PDB entry 7BR7 | electron microscopy, 4.30 A resolution (low resolution: residue-level contacts below are approximate; hydrogen-bond / salt-bridge calls are withheld) | chains W and x of the 21 polymer chains in the assembly

# Chain W (and x)
Protein: Major capsid protein
Source organism: Epstein-Barr virus (strain B95-8)
Notes: chain x of this document is another copy of the same molecule, construct and numbering; everything in this record applies to it too
Reference sequence: P03226 (MCP_EBVB9); residue numbers follow UniProt; this construct covers 1-1381
Sequence (1381 residues; row label = number of the first residue in the row):
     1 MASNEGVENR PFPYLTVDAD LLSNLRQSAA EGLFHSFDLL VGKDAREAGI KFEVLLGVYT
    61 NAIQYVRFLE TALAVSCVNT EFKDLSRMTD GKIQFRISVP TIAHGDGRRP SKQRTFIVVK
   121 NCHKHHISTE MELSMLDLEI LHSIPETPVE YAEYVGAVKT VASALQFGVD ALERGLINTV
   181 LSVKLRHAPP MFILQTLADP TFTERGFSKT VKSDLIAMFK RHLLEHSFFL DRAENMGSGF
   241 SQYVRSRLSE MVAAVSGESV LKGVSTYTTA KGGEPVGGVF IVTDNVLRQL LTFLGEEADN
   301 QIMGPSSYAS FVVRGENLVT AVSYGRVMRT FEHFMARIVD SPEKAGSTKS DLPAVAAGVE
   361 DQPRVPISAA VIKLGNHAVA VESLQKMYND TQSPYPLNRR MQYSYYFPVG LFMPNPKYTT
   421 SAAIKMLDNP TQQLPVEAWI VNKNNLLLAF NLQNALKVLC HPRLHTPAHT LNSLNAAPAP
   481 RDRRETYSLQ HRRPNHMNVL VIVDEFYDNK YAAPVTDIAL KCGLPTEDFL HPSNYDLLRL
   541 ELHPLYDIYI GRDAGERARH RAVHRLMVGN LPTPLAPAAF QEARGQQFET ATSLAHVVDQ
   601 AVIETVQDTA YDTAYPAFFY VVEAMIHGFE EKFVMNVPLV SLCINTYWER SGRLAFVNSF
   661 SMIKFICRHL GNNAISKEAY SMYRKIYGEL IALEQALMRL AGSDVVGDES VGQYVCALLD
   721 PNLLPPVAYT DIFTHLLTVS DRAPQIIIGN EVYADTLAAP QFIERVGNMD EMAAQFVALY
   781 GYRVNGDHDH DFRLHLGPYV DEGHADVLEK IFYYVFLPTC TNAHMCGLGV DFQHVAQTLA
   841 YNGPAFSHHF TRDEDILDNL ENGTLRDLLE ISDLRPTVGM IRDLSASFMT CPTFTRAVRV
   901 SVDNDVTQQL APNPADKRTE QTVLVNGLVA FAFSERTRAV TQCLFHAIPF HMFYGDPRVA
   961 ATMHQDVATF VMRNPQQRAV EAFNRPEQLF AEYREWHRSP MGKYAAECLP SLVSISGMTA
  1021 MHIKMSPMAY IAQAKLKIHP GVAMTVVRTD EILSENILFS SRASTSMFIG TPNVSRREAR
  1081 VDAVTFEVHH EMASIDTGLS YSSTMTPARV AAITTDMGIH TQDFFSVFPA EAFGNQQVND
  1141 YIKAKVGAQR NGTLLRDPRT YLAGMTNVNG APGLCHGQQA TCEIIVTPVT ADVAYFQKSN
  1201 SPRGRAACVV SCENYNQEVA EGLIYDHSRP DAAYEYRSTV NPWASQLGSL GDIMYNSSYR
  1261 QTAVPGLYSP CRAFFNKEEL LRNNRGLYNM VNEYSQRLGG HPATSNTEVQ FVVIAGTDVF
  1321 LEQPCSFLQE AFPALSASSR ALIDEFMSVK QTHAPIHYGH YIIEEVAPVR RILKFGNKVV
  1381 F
Disordered / not traced: 1-4, 105-112, 338-344, 786-787, 1150-1178 (chain x: 1-27, 1149-1177)

# Chain W / chain x interface
Residue-residue contacts - 209 pairs, chain W then chain x:
  Arg-10(W) / Val-322(x)
  Arg-10(W) / Ser-323(x)
  Arg-10(W) / Tyr-324(x)
  Pro-11(W) / Val-322(x)
  Phe-12(W) / Ser-323(x)
  Ile-50(W) / Arg-87(x)
  Ile-50(W) / Leu-318(x)
  Ile-50(W) / Ala-321(x)
  Ile-50(W) / Val-322(x)
  Lys-51(W) / Arg-87(x)
  Lys-51(W) / Thr-89(x)
  Lys-51(W) / Ala-321(x)
  Lys-51(W) / Gly-325(x)
  Phe-52(W) / Phe-82(x)
  Phe-52(W) / Asp-84(x)
  Phe-52(W) / Arg-87(x)
  Phe-52(W) / Met-88(x)
  Phe-52(W) / Thr-89(x)
  Phe-52(W) / Ala-321(x)
  Phe-52(W) / Gly-325(x)
  Phe-52(W) / Arg-326(x)
  Phe-52(W) / Val-327(x)
  Glu-53(W) / Thr-89(x)
  Glu-53(W) / Asp-90(x)
  Glu-53(W) / Gly-91(x)
  Glu-53(W) / Lys-92(x)
  Glu-53(W) / Gly-325(x)
  Glu-53(W) / Arg-326(x)
  Glu-53(W) / Val-327(x)
  Val-54(W) / Phe-82(x)
  Val-54(W) / Met-88(x)
  Val-54(W) / Asp-90(x)
  Val-54(W) / Gly-91(x)
  Val-54(W) / Lys-92(x)
  Val-54(W) / Val-327(x)
  Leu-55(W) / Lys-92(x)
  Leu-55(W) / Val-327(x)
  Leu-55(W) / Met-328(x)
  Leu-55(W) / Arg-329(x)
  Leu-56(W) / Lys-92(x)
  Leu-56(W) / Ile-93(x)
  Leu-56(W) / Arg-329(x)
  Leu-56(W) / Phe-1068(x)
  Leu-56(W) / Ile-1095(x)
  Gly-57(W) / Ile-93(x)
  Gly-57(W) / Gln-94(x)
  Gly-57(W) / Arg-329(x)
  Val-58(W) / Gln-94(x)
  Tyr-59(W) / Ile-93(x)
  Tyr-59(W) / Gln-94(x)
  Tyr-59(W) / Phe-95(x)
  Tyr-59(W) / Arg-96(x)
  Tyr-59(W) / Val-355(x)
  Thr-60(W) / Arg-96(x)
  Asn-61(W) / Arg-96(x)
  Asn-61(W) / Ile-97(x)
  Asn-61(W) / Ser-98(x)
  Ile-63(W) / Pro-100(x)
  His-126(W) / Gly-105(x)
  Ile-127(W) / Ala-103(x)
  Ile-127(W) / His-104(x)
  Ile-127(W) / Gly-105(x)
  Ser-128(W) / Ala-103(x)
  Ser-128(W) / His-104(x)
  Thr-129(W) / Ala-103(x)
  Glu-130(W) / Pro-110(x)
  Glu-130(W) / Lys-112(x)
  Met-131(W) / Gln-113(x)
  Glu-132(W) / Lys-112(x)
  Glu-132(W) / Gln-113(x)
  Tyr-151(W) / Pro-342(x)
  Tyr-151(W) / Glu-343(x)
  Val-155(W) / Pro-342(x)
  Lys-159(W) / Glu-343(x)
  Lys-159(W) / Ala-345(x)
  Ala-164(W) / Gln-113(x)
  Phe-167(W) / Val-99(x)
  Phe-167(W) / Pro-100(x)
  Phe-167(W) / Thr-101(x)
  Phe-167(W) / Gln-113(x)
  Ala-171(W) / Thr-101(x)
  Ala-171(W) / Ala-103(x)
  Leu-172(W) / Ala-103(x)
  Arg-174(W) / Pro-100(x)
  Gly-175(W) / Ile-102(x)
  Gly-175(W) / Ala-103(x)
  Asn-178(W) / Ile-102(x)
  Asn-178(W) / His-104(x)
  Asn-285(W) / Asp-199(x)
  Arg-288(W) / Ala-253(x)
  Gln-385(W) / Pro-200(x)
  Tyr-388(W) / Ile-102(x)
  Asn-389(W) / Pro-200(x)
  Asp-390(W) / Pro-100(x)
  Thr-391(W) / Pro-100(x)
  Thr-391(W) / Ile-102(x)
  Thr-391(W) / Arg-114(x)
  Pro-394(W) / Glu-204(x)
  Pro-394(W) / Arg-205(x)
  Tyr-395(W) / Glu-204(x)
  Asn-398(W) / Glu-204(x)
  Arg-400(W) / Arg-205(x)
  Ala-423(W) / Thr-419(x)
  Ala-423(W) / Thr-420(x)
  Ala-423(W) / Ala-422(x)
  Ile-424(W) / Thr-419(x)
  Ile-424(W) / Thr-420(x)
  Lys-425(W) / Tyr-418(x)
  Lys-425(W) / Thr-419(x)
  Lys-425(W) / Ala-422(x)
  Lys-425(W) / Tyr-1358(x)
  Met-426(W) / Lys-417(x)
  Leu-427(W) / Lys-417(x)
  Leu-427(W) / Thr-431(x)
  Leu-427(W) / Tyr-1358(x)
  Asn-442(W) / Ala-1233(x)
  Asn-444(W) / Ala-217(x)
  Asn-445(W) / Lys-1198(x)
  Leu-446(W) / Lys-1198(x)
  Leu-446(W) / Ala-1233(x)
  Leu-446(W) / Tyr-1234(x)
  Leu-448(W) / Tyr-1234(x)
  Leu-448(W) / Tyr-1236(x)
  Asn-451(W) / Glu-527(x)
  Gln-453(W) / His-531(x)
  Asn-454(W) / Tyr-1236(x)
  Ser-593(W) / Glu-1007(x)
  Cys-667(W) / Thr-613(x)
  Arg-668(W) / Ser-934(x)
  Arg-668(W) / Glu-935(x)
  Arg-668(W) / Arg-936(x)
  His-669(W) / Arg-936(x)
  Gly-671(W) / Arg-650(x)
  Asn-672(W) / Arg-650(x)
  Asn-672(W) / Asp-873(x)
  Asn-673(W) / Arg-650(x)
  Lys-677(W) / Glu-649(x)
  Lys-677(W) / Arg-650(x)
  Lys-677(W) / Ser-651(x)
  Lys-677(W) / Gly-652(x)
  Tyr-680(W) / Asp-612(x)
  Tyr-680(W) / Thr-613(x)
  Tyr-680(W) / Ala-614(x)
  Arg-684(W) / Asp-608(x)
  Arg-684(W) / Asp-612(x)
  Arg-684(W) / Arg-653(x)
  Ile-691(W) / Arg-958(x)
  Glu-694(W) / Arg-978(x)
  Gln-695(W) / His-824(x)
  Gln-695(W) / Arg-958(x)
  Met-698(W) / Pro-975(x)
  Met-698(W) / Gln-976(x)
  Arg-699(W) / Ala-1006(x)
  Arg-699(W) / Glu-1007(x)
  Gly-702(W) / Gln-976(x)
  Ser-703(W) / Leu-520(x)
  Ser-710(W) / Gln-976(x)
  Asp-801(W) / Met-972(x)
  Glu-802(W) / Ala-968(x)
  Glu-802(W) / Met-972(x)
  Gly-803(W) / Ala-968(x)
  Gly-803(W) / Val-971(x)
  Gly-803(W) / Arg-978(x)
  His-804(W) / Arg-978(x)
  Ala-805(W) / Met-972(x)
  Ala-1034(W) / Glu-527(x)
  Lys-1035(W) / Pro-525(x)
  Lys-1035(W) / Glu-527(x)
  Lys-1035(W) / Asp-528(x)
  Lys-1037(W) / Glu-527(x)
  Glu-1055(W) / Thr-201(x)
  Ala-1112(W) / Phe-202(x)
  Ala-1112(W) / Asp-214(x)
  Thr-1114(W) / Asp-214(x)
  Ile-1119(W) / Glu-1235(x)
  Ile-1119(W) / Tyr-1236(x)
  His-1120(W) / Glu-1235(x)
  Lys-1145(W) / Ser-533(x)
  Gln-1179(W) / Glu-1235(x)
  Asn-1306(W) / Arg-205(x)
  Asn-1306(W) / Ser-208(x)
  Asn-1306(W) / Thr-210(x)
  Asn-1306(W) / Val-211(x)
  Thr-1307(W) / Thr-210(x)
  Glu-1308(W) / Lys-209(x)
  Glu-1308(W) / Thr-210(x)
  Thr-1317(W) / Asp-106(x)
  Thr-1317(W) / Arg-108(x)
  Asp-1318(W) / Arg-108(x)
  Arg-1340(W) / Tyr-418(x)
  Arg-1340(W) / Asp-1192(x)
  Arg-1340(W) / Ala-1194(x)
  Ala-1341(W) / Tyr-418(x)
  Asp-1344(W) / Pro-1355(x)
  Glu-1345(W) / Thr-420(x)
  Met-1347(W) / Gln-1351(x)
  Ser-1348(W) / Gln-1351(x)
  Ser-1348(W) / Thr-1352(x)
  Ile-1372(W) / Glu-225(x)
  Lys-1374(W) / Lys-1198(x)
  Lys-1374(W) / Arg-1370(x)
  Phe-1375(W) / Lys-1198(x)
  Gly-1376(W) / Glu-1364(x)
  Gly-1376(W) / Val-1366(x)
  Asn-1377(W) / Glu-1364(x)
  Asn-1377(W) / Glu-1365(x)
  Lys-1378(W) / Gln-1351(x)
  Lys-1378(W) / His-1353(x)
  Lys-1378(W) / Glu-1364(x)
Other interface residues (no listed pair), chain W (132 interface residues in all): Pro-13, Ala-62, Leu-133, Asp-170, Gln-392, Ser-393, Ala-422, Lys-443, Leu-447, Ala-449, Thr-592, Ala-595, Leu-670, Ala-692, Val-705, Asp-708, Tyr-799, Leu-1053, Ala-1111, Ile-1113, Ala-1144, Gly-1316, Phe-1320, Val-1349, Val-1379
Other interface residues (no listed pair), chain x (126 interface residues in all): Ser-86, Ser-111, Met-218, Glu-250, Leu-261, Thr-348, Ser-421, Pro-430, Leu-524, Tyr-611, Trp-648, Glu-870, Ile-871, Asn-974, Leu-1009, Asn-1200, Lys-1350, Ile-1356

# Overview
132 residues of chain W face 126 of chain x across their interface.
Chain W and chain x are both Major capsid protein (Epstein-Barr virus (strain B95-8)); the structure,
Epstein-Barr virus, C1 portal-proximal penton vertex, CATC binding, was determined by electron microscopy
(same publication as 7BQT, 7BQX, 7BR8 and 7BSI).
